Entry 6O0J (X-ray diffraction, 2.35 A resolution); this record covers chains A and B of the 4 polymer chains in the assembly.

# Chain A (and B)
Protein: 2-succinyl-5-enolpyruvyl-6-hydroxy-3-cyclohexene-1-carboxylate synthase
Source organism: Mycobacterium tuberculosis (strain ATCC 25618 / H37Rv)
Notes: EC 2.2.1.9; chain B of this document is another copy of the same molecule, construct and numbering; everything in this record applies to it too
UniProt: P9WK11 (MEND_MYCTU); numbering as in UniProt (aligned over 1-554)
Amino-acid sequence (574 residues; numbered -19 to 554; the number before each row is that of its first residue; numbers below 1 keep their minus sign (Met-19 is residue -19)):
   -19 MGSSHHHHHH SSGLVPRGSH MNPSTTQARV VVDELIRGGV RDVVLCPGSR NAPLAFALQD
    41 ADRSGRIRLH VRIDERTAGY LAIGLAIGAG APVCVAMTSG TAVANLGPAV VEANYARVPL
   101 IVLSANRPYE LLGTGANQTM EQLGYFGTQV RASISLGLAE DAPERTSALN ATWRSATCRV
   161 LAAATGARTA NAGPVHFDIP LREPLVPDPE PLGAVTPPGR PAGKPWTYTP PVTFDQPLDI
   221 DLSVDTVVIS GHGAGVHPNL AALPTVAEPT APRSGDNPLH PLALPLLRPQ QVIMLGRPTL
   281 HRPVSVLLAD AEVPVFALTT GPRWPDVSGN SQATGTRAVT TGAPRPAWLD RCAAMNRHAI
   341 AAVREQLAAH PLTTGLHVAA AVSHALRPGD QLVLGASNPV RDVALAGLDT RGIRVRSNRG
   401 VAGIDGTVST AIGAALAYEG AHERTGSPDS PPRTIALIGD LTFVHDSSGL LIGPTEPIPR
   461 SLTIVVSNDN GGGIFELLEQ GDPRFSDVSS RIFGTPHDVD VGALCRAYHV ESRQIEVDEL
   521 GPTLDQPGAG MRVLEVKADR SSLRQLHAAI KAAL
Unresolved in the structure: -19 to 0, 190, 193-194, 426-428, 473-487, 494-496, 527-529 (chain B: -19 to 0, 192-194, 426-427, 471-488, 493-496, 527-529)
Differences from the reference sequence: initiating methionine (-19); expression tag (-18 to 0)
Small-molecule neighbours:
  - 1,4-dihydroxy-2-naphthoic acid (DNA), molecule 1: Asn94, Tyr95, Arg97, His232, Gly233, Gly276, Arg277, Thr299, Arg303, Trp304, Pro305
  - 1,4-dihydroxy-2-naphthoic acid (DNA), molecule 2: Gly113, Thr114, Gly115
  - thiamine diphosphate: Pro27, Gly28, Glu55, Thr78, Thr81, Ala82, Asn85, Gln118
What the authors report for this chain:
  - binding site for 1,4-dihydroxy-2-naphthoic acid: Arg97, Arg277, Arg303
  - binding site for thiamine diphosphate: Ala402
  - catalytic residues: Glu55, Gln118 (citing earlier work)
  - mutagenesis - R97A, R277A, R303A: decreased catalytic activity
  - mutagenesis - R97A, R303A (6-fold): decreased binding to 1,4-dihydroxy-2-naphthoic acid

# How chain A and chain B interact
Contacting residue pairs - 10 pairs, chain A then chain B:
  Glu110(A) - Gly137(B)
  Gly113(A) - Arg159(B)  hydrogen bond (backbone-side chain)
  Thr114(A) - Arg159(B)
  Gly137(A) - Glu110(B)
  Glu140(A) - Arg182(B)  salt bridge
  Arg145(A) - Arg182(B)
  Arg159(A) - Gly113(B)  hydrogen bond (side chain-backbone)
  Arg159(A) - Thr114(B)
  Arg182(A) - Glu140(B)  salt bridge
  Arg182(A) - Arg145(B)
Other interface residues (no listed pair), chain A (10 interface residues in all): Leu136, Leu138
Other interface residues (no listed pair), chain B (9 interface residues in all): Leu138

# Summary
10 residues of chain A face 9 of chain B across their interface, with 2 hydrogen bonds and 2 salt bridges.
Polar pairs include Glu140(A)-Arg182(B) and Gly113(A)-Arg159(B). Ligands of chain A: 1,4-dihydroxy-2-naphthoic
acid and thiamine diphosphate. The paper reports catalytic residues Glu55(A) and Gln118(A); R97A, R277A and
R303A of chain A reduce catalytic activity.
Both chains are 2-succinyl-5-enolpyruvyl-6-hydroxy-3-cyclohexene-1-carboxylate synthase (Mycobacterium
tuberculosis (strain ATCC 25618 / H37Rv)). Entry 6O0J (M.tb MenD with ThDP and Inhibitor bound) was determined
by X-ray diffraction, deposited together with 6O04, 6O0G and 6O0N.
